Entry 3QSY (X-ray diffraction, 3.20 A resolution); this record covers chains A and D of the 3 polymer chains in the assembly.

Chain A:
Name: Translation initiation factor 2 subunit gamma
From: Sulfolobus solfataricus
UniProt: Q980A5 (IF2G_SULSO); numbering as in UniProt (aligned over 1-415)
Amino-acid sequence (415 residues; each row starts with the number of its first residue):
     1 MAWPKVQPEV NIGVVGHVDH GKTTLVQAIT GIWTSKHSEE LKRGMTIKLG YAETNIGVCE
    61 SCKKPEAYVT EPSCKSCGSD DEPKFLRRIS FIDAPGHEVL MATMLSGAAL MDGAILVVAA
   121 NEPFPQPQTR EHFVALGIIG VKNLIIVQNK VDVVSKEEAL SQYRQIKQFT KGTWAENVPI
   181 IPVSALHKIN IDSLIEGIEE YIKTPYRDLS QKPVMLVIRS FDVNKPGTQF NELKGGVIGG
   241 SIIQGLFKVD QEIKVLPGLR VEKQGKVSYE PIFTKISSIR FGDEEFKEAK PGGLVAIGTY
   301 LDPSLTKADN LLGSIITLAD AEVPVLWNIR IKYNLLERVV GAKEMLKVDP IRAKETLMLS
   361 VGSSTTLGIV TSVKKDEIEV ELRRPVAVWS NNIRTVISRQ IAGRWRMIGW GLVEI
Swiss-Prot annotation at these positions:
  - region: Gly16 to Thr23 (G1), Gly44 to Lys48 (G2), Asp93 to Gly96 (G3), Asn149 to Asp152 (G4), Ser184 to Leu186 (G5)
  - binding site (GTP): Asp19 to Thr24, Asn149 to Asp152, Ser184 to Leu186
  - binding site (Mg(2+)): Asp19, Thr23, Gly44, Thr46
  - binding site (Zn(2+)): Cys59, Cys62, Cys74, Cys77
Disulfides: Cys59-Cys74, Cys62-Cys77
Residues lining bound ligands:
  - GMP-PNP (GNP; phosphoaminophosphonic acid-guanylate ester): His17, Val18, Asp19, His20, Gly21, Lys22, Thr23, Thr24, Glu39, Ala94, Pro95, Asn121, Lys150, Leu186
  - methionine (MET): Phe124, Pro125, Arg130, Val340, Ala342, Lys343, Met345

Chain D:
Molecule: tRNA
From: Escherichia coli
Sequence (77 nucleotides; numbered 1 to 76 plus 1 insertion-coded residue; the number before each row is that of its first residue):
     1 CGCGGGGUGG AGCAGCC
   17A U
    18 GGUAGCUCGU CGGGCUCAUA ACCCGAAGAU CGUCGGUUCA AAUCCGGCCC CCGCAACCA
Covalently attached groups: methionine (MET) linked to A76

Chain A / chain D interface:
Residue-residue contacts (43; chain A residue first):
  Met45(A) - C71(D)  base contact
  Val99(A) - C71(D)  phosphate contact
  Val99(A) - A72(D)  phosphate contact
  Val99(A) - A73(D)  sugar contact
  Leu100(A) - A72(D)  phosphate contact
  Ala102(A) - A73(D)  phosphate contact
  Ala102(A) - C74(D)  phosphate contact
  Leu105(A) - C74(D)  phosphate contact
  Pro125(A) - A76(D)  phosphate contact
  Pro127(A) - C75(D)  phosphate contact
  Pro127(A) - A76(D)  phosphate contact
  Glu131(A) - C74(D)  phosphate contact
  Glu131(A) - C75(D)  phosphate contact
  Val134(A) - C74(D)  hydrogen bond to the base
  Ala135(A) - C74(D)  hydrogen bond to the base
  Ile138(A) - C74(D)  base contact
  Arg219(A) - C71(D)  sugar contact
  Arg219(A) - A72(D)  phosphate contact
  Phe221(A) - G2(D)  sugar contact
  Phe221(A) - C3(D)  sugar contact
  Phe221(A) - G4(D)  sugar contact
  Asn224(A) - C1(D)  base contact
  Asn224(A) - G2(D)  sugar contact
  Thr228(A) - C1(D)  base contact
  Arg260(A) - A14(D)  base contact
  Ala308(A) - G4(D)  phosphate contact
  Ala308(A) - G5(D)  phosphate contact
  Asp309(A) - G4(D)  hydrogen bond to the sugar
  Asp309(A) - G5(D)  sugar contact
  Asn310(A) - A14(D)  sugar contact
  Lys343(A) - A76(D)  sugar contact
  Ser363(A) - A73(D)  hydrogen bond to the base
  Ser364(A) - A73(D)  base contact
  Thr365(A) - A73(D)  base contact
  Arg394(A) - C74(D)  base contact
  Val396(A) - C74(D)  sugar contact
  Gln400(A) - U24(D)  hydrogen bond to the sugar
  Ala402(A) - A11(D)  base contact
  Ala402(A) - U24(D)  phosphate contact
  Ala402(A) - C25(D)  phosphate contact
  Gly403(A) - A11(D)  base contact
  Gly403(A) - U24(D)  hydrogen bond to the sugar
  Met407(A) - C75(D)  phosphate contact
Also at the interface, not in a pair above, chain A (40 interface residues in all): Glu98, Met101, Gln126, Glu232, Leu312, Gly313, Gly341, Gly362, Ile401, Trp405, Arg406
Also at the interface, not in a pair above, chain D (17 interface residues in all): A37, G70

Summary:
40 residues of chain A and 17 residues of chain D are in contact; the contacts include 6 hydrogen bonds. Among
the polar pairs are Val134(A)-C74(D), Ala135(A)-C74(D) and Ser363(A)-A73(D). Ligands of chain A: GMP-PNP and
methionine. Covalently linked methionine: at A76(D).
Chain A is Translation initiation factor 2 subunit gamma (Sulfolobus solfataricus) and chain D is tRNA
(Escherichia coli); the structure, Recognition of the methionylated initiator tRNA by the translation
initiation factor 2 in Archaea, was determined by X-ray diffraction.
